9AXL - chains A and B of the 4 polymer chains in the assembly; structure by electron microscopy, 3.30 A resolution.

[Chain A]
Molecule: Integrin alpha-IIb
Organism: Homo sapiens
Reference sequence: P08514 (ITA2B_HUMAN); residues -30 to 1008 here correspond to UniProt positions 1-1039 (UniProt number = residue number + 31)
Amino-acid sequence (1039 residues; each row starts with the number of its first residue; numbers below 1 keep their minus sign (Met-30 is residue -30)):
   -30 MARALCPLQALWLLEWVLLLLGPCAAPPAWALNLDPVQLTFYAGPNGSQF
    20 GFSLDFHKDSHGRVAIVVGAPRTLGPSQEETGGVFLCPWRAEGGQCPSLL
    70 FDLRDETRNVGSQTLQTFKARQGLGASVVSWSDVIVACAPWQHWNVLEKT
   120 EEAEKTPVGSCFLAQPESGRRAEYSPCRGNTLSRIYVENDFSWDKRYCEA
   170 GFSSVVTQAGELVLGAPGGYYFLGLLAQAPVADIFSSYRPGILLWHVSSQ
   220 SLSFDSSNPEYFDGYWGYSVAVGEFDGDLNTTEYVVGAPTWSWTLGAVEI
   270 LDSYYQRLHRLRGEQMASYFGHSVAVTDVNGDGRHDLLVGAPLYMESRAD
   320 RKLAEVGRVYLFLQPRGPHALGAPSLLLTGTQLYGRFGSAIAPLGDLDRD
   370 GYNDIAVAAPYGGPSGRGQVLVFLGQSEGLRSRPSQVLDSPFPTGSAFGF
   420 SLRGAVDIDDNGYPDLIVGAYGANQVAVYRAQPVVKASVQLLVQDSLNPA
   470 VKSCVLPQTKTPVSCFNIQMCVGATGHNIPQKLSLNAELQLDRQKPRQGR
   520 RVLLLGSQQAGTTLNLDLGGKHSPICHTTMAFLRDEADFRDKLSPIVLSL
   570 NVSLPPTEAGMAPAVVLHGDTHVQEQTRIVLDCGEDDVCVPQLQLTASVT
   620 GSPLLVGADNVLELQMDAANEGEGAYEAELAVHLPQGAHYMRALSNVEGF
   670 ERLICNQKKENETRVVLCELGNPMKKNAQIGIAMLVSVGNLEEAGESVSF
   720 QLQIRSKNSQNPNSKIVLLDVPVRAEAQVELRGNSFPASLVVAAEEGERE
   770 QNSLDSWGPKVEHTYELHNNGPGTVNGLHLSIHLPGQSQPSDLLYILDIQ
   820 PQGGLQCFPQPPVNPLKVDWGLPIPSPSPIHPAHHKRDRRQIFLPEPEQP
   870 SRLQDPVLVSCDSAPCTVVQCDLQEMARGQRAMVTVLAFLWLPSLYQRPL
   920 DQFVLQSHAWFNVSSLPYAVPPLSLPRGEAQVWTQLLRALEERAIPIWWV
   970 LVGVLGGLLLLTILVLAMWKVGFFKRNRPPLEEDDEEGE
Not modelled in the structure: -30 to 0, 576-582, 599-1008
Disulfides: Cys56-Cys65, Cys107-Cys130, Cys146-Cys167, Cys473-Cys484, Cys490-Cys545
Ion coordination: Ca2+ site 1: Glu243, Asp247, Thr250, Glu252; Ca2+ site 2: Asp297, Asp301, Arg303, Asp305; Ca2+ site 3: Asp367, Asp369, Tyr371, Asp373; Ca2+ site 4: Asp426, Asp428, Asn430, Tyr432, Asp434
Swiss-Prot annotation at these positions:
  - motif: Gly991 to Arg995 (GFFKR motif)
  - binding site (Ca(2+)): Glu243, Asp245, Asp247, Thr250, Glu252, Asp297, Asn299, Asp301, Arg303, Asp305, Asp365, Asp367, Asp369, Tyr371, Asp373, Asp426, Asp428, Asn430, Tyr432, Asp434
  - modified residue: Gln860 (Pyrrolidone carboxylic acid)
  - glycosylation: Asn15 (N-linked (GlcNAc...) asparagine), Asn249 (N-linked (GlcNAc...) asparagine), Asn570 (N-linked (GlcNAc...) asparagine), Asn680 (N-linked (GlcNAc...) asparagine), Ile843 (O-linked (GalNAc...) serine), Ser847 (O-linked (GalNAc...) serine), Asn931 (N-linked (GlcNAc...) asparagine)

[Chain B]
Molecule: Integrin beta-3
Organism: Homo sapiens
Reference sequence: P05106 (ITB3_HUMAN); residues -25 to 762 here correspond to UniProt positions 1-788 (UniProt number = residue number + 26)
Amino-acid sequence (788 residues; numbered -25 to 762; the number before each row is that of its first residue; numbers below 1 keep their minus sign (Met-25 is residue -25)):
   -25 MRARPRPRPLWATVLALGALAGVGVGGPNICTTRGVSSCQQCLAVSPMCA
    25 WCSDEALPLGSPRCDLKENLLKDNCAPESIEFPVSEARVLEDRPLSDKGS
    75 GDSSQVTQVSPQRIALRLRPDDSKNFSIQVRQVEDYPVDIYYLMDLSYSM
   125 KDDLWSIQNLGTKLATQMRKLTSNLRIGFGAFVDKPVSPYMYISPPEALE
   175 NPCYDMKTTCLPMFGYKHVLTLTDQVTRFNEEVKKQSVSRNRDAPEGGFD
   225 AIMQATVCDEKIGWRNDASHLLVFTTDAKTHIALDGRLAGIVQPNDGQCH
   275 VGSDNHYSASTTMDYPSLGLMTEKLSQKNINLIFAVTENVVNLYQNYSEL
   325 IPGTTVGVLSMDSSNVLQLIVDAYGKIRSKVELEVRDLPEELSLSFNATC
   375 LNNEVIPGLKSCMGLKIGDTVSFSIEAKVRGCPQEKEKSFTIKPVGFKDS
   425 LIVQVTFDCDCACQAQAEPNSHRCNNGNGTFECGVCRCGPGWLGSQCECS
   475 EEDYRPSQQDECSPREGQPVCSQRGECLCGQCVCHSSDFGKITGKYCECD
   525 DFSCVRYKGEMCSGHGQCSCGDCLCDSDWTGYYCNCTTRTDTCMSSNGLL
   575 CSGRGKCECGSCVCIQPGSYGDTCEKCPTCPDACTFKKECVECKKFDRGA
   625 LHDENTCNRYCRDEIESVKELKDTGKDAVNCTYKNEDDCVVRFQYYEDSS
   675 GKSILYVVEEPECPKGPDILVVLLSVMGAILLIGLAALLIWKLLITIHDR
   725 KEFAKFEEERARAKWDTANNPLYKEATSTFTNITYRGT
Not modelled in the structure: -25 to 0, 525-762
Disulfides: Cys13-Cys435, Cys16-Cys38, Cys26-Cys49, Cys177-Cys184, Cys232-Cys273, Cys374-Cys386, Cys437-Cys457, Cys448-Cys460, Cys462-Cys471, Cys473-Cys503, Cys508-Cys521
Ion coordination: Ca2+ site 1: Ser123, Asp126; Ca2+ site 2: Asp158, Asp217, Pro219, Glu220; Mg2+ near Glu220 (its only coordinating residue here)
Swiss-Prot annotation at these positions:
  - region: Cys177 to Cys184 (Involved in CX3CL1-, NRG1-, FGF1- and IGF1-binding), Gln267 to Met287 (CX3CL1-binding)
  - motif: Thr751 to Ile757 (LIR)
  - binding site (Mg(2+)): Ser121, Ser123, Glu220
  - binding site (Ca(2+)): Ser123, Asp126, Asp127, Asp158, Asn215, Asp217, Pro219, Glu220, Asp251, Met335
  - modified residue: Thr741 (Phosphothreonine), Tyr747 (Phosphotyrosine), Thr753 (Phosphothreonine), Tyr759 (Phosphotyrosine)
  - glycosylation (N-linked (GlcNAc...) asparagine): Asn99, Asn320, Asn371, Asn452, Asn559, Asn654

[Chain A / chain B interface]
Pairs across the interface (54; chain A residue first):
  Trp110(A) - Arg261(B)
  Trp110(A) - Leu262(B)  hydrogen bond (side chain-backbone)
  Trp110(A) - Gly264(B)
  His112(A) - Ile167(B)
  Glu121(A) - Ser168(B)  hydrogen bond
  Glu123(A) - Ser168(B)
  Glu123(A) - Arg216(B)  salt bridge
  Lys124(A) - Ile167(B)
  Lys124(A) - Ser168(B)
  Tyr166(A) - Arg216(B)
  Glu168(A) - Leu262(B)
  Phe171(A) - Arg261(B)
  Tyr190(A) - Arg216(B)  hydrogen bond (side chain-backbone)
  Phe191(A) - Pro163(B)
  Phe231(A) - Lys253(B)  hydrogen bond (backbone-side chain)
  Asp232(A) - Pro219(B)
  Asp232(A) - Lys253(B)  salt bridge
  Tyr234(A) - His255(B)
  Tyr234(A) - Asp259(B)
  Tyr237(A) - Leu258(B)  hydrogen bond (side chain-backbone)
  Tyr237(A) - Arg261(B)
  Thr259(A) - Asp259(B)  hydrogen bond
  Trp262(A) - Lys253(B)
  Trp262(A) - Leu317(B)  hydrophobic
  Thr263(A) - Tyr321(B)  hydrogen bond
  Met285(A) - Leu317(B)  hydrophobic
  Met285(A) - Asn320(B)
  Met285(A) - Tyr321(B)  hydrophobic
  Met285(A) - Leu324(B)
  Ala286(A) - Tyr321(B)  hydrophobic
  Tyr288(A) - Ile256(B)  hydrophobic
  Tyr288(A) - Ala257(B)
  Tyr288(A) - Leu258(B)  hydrogen bond (side chain-backbone)
  Tyr288(A) - Asp259(B)  hydrogen bond
  Leu312(A) - Ala257(B)
  Leu312(A) - Leu258(B)  hydrophobic
  Met314(A) - Gly293(B)
  Asp319(A) - Leu362(B)
  Glu324(A) - Ser291(B)  hydrogen bond
  Tyr353(A) - Gly293(B)
  Tyr353(A) - Leu294(B)
  Tyr353(A) - Glu297(B)  hydrogen bond
  Arg355(A) - Leu258(B)
  Arg355(A) - Pro268(B)
  Tyr380(A) - Pro268(B)
  Phe419(A) - Arg261(B)
  Tyr440(A) - Val266(B)
  Arg516(A) - Glu475(B)  hydrogen bond (side chain-backbone)
  Gln517(A) - Leu467(B)
  Gln517(A) - Leu502(B)
  Leu522(A) - Arg479(B)
  Gln527(A) - Glu476(B)
  Gln527(A) - Pro480(B)
  Gln528(A) - Glu476(B)  hydrogen bond (side chain-backbone)
Other interface residues (no listed pair), chain A (43 interface residues in all): Gln18, Phe21, Arg41, Asn114, Thr125, Pro126, Gln284, His291, Pro311
Other interface residues (no listed pair), chain B (42 interface residues in all): Ser162, Tyr166, Pro169, Asp217, Ala218, Ala263, Leu292, Asn313, Val314, Lys384, Asp477

[Summary]
The interface between chain A and chain B involves 43 residues on one side and 42 on the other, with 13
hydrogen bonds and 2 salt bridges. Among the polar pairs are Glu123(A)-Arg216(B), Asp232(A)-Lys253(B) and
Trp110(A)-Leu262(B).
Chain A is Integrin alpha-IIb and chain B is Integrin beta-3, both from Homo sapiens; the structure, Structure
of the semi-extended AlphaIIbBeta3 in complex with R21D10 Fab, was determined by electron microscopy.
